Entry 8OSL (electron microscopy, 4.90 A resolution (low resolution: residue-level contacts below are approximate; hydrogen-bond / salt-bridge calls are withheld)); this record covers chains A and B of the 14 polymer chains in the assembly.

== Chain A ==
Molecule: Histone H3.1
Organism: Homo sapiens
UniProt: P68431 (H31_HUMAN); residues 0-135 here correspond to UniProt positions 1-136 (UniProt number = residue number + 1)
Chain sequence (139 residues; each row starts with the number of its first residue; numbers below 1 keep their minus sign (Gly-3 is residue -3)):
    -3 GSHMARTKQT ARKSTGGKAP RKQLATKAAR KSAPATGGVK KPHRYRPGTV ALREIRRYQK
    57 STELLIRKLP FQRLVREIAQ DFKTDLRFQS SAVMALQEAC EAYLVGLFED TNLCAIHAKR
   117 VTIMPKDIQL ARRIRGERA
Unresolved in the structure: -3 to 39, 131-135
Differences from the reference sequence: expression tag (-3 to -1)
Swiss-Prot annotation at these positions:
  - modified residue: Arg2 (Asymmetric dimethylarginine), Thr3 (Phosphothreonine), Lys4 (Allysine), Gln5 (5-glutamyl dopamine), Thr6 (Phosphothreonine), Arg8 (Citrulline), Lys9 (N6,N6,N6-trimethyllysine), Ser10 (ADP-ribosylserine), Thr11 (Phosphothreonine), Lys14 (N6-(2-hydroxyisobutyryl)lysine), Arg17 (Asymmetric dimethylarginine), Lys18 (N6-(2-hydroxyisobutyryl)lysine), Lys23 (N6-(2-hydroxyisobutyryl)lysine), Arg26 (Citrulline), Lys27 (N6,N6,N6-trimethyllysine), Ser28 (ADP-ribosylserine), Lys36 (N6,N6,N6-trimethyllysine), Lys37 (N6-methyllysine), Tyr41 (Phosphotyrosine), Lys56 (N6,N6,N6-trimethyllysine) and 8 more in UniProt
  - lipidation: Lys18 (N6-decanoyllysine)

== Chain B ==
Molecule: Histone H4
Organism: Homo sapiens
UniProt: P62805 (H4_HUMAN); residues 0-102 here correspond to UniProt positions 1-103 (UniProt number = residue number + 1)
Chain sequence (106 residues; each row starts with the number of its first residue; numbers below 1 keep their minus sign (Gly-3 is residue -3)):
    -3 GSHMSGRGKG GKGLGKGGAK RHRKVLRDNI QGITKPAIRR LARRGGVKRI SGLIYEETRG
    57 VLKVFLENVI RDAVTYTEHA KRKTVTAMDV VYALKRQGRT LYGFGG
Unresolved in the structure: -3 to 21
Differences from the reference sequence: expression tag (-3 to -1)
Swiss-Prot annotation at these positions:
  - DNA-binding region: Lys16 to Lys20
  - modified residue: Ser1 (N-acetylserine), Arg3 (Asymmetric dimethylarginine), Lys5 (N6-(2-hydroxyisobutyryl)lysine), Lys8 (N6-(2-hydroxyisobutyryl)lysine), Lys12 (N6-(2-hydroxyisobutyryl)lysine), Lys16 (N6-(2-hydroxyisobutyryl)lysine), Lys20 (N6,N6,N6-trimethyllysine), Lys31 (N6-(2-hydroxyisobutyryl)lysine), Lys44 (N6-(2-hydroxyisobutyryl)lysine), Ser47 (Phosphoserine), Tyr51 (Phosphotyrosine), Lys59 (N6-(2-hydroxyisobutyryl)lysine), Lys77 (N6-(2-hydroxyisobutyryl)lysine), Lys79 (N6-(2-hydroxyisobutyryl)lysine), Thr80 (Phosphothreonine), Tyr88 (Phosphotyrosine), Lys91 (N6-(2-hydroxyisobutyryl)lysine)
  - cross-link (Glycyl lysine isopeptide (Lys-Gly)): Lys12 (interchain with G-Cter in SUMO2), Lys20 (interchain with G-Cter in SUMO2), Lys31 (interchain with G-Cter in SUMO2), Lys59 (interchain with G-Cter in SUMO2), Lys79 (interchain with G-Cter in SUMO2), Lys91 (interchain with G-Cter in SUMO2)

== Chain A / chain B interface ==
Pairs across the interface (19):
  Ala47(A) - Lys44(B)
  Leu61(A) - Ala33(B)
  Pro66(A) - Gly28(B)
  Arg69(A) - Asn25(B)
  Leu70(A) - Asn25(B)
  Leu82(A) - Lys79(B)
  Arg83(A) - Lys79(B)
  Arg83(A) - Thr80(B)
  Arg83(A) - Val81(B)
  Phe84(A) - Val81(B)
  Gln85(A) - Val81(B)
  Ala88(A) - Thr82(B)
  Ala88(A) - Ala83(B)
  Glu105(A) - Gly41(B)
  Val117(A) - Arg45(B)
  Thr118(A) - Arg45(B)
  Ile119(A) - Arg45(B)
  Ile119(A) - Ser47(B)
  Pro121(A) - Leu49(B)
Other interface residues (no listed pair), chain A (25 interface residues in all): Glu50, Ile51, Tyr54, Ile62, Glu73, Asp81, Ser87, Val101, Phe104, Met120
Other interface residues (no listed pair), chain B (19 interface residues in all): Leu22, Arg36, Ala38, Arg39, Arg40, Ile46

== Overview ==
25 residues of chain A and 19 residues of chain B are in contact. Curated annotation (UniProt) lists a
DNA-binding region on chain B.
Here chain A is Histone H3.1 and chain B is Histone H4, both from Homo sapiens. Entry 8OSL (Cryo-EM structure
of CLOCK-BMAL1 bound to the native Por enhancer nucleosome (map 2, additional 3D classification ...) was
determined by electron microscopy together with 8OSJ, 8OSK, 8OTS and 8OTT from the same study.
